Entry 8JP8 (electron microscopy, 3.39 A resolution); this record covers chains E and F of the 8 polymer chains in the assembly.

Chain E (and F):
Protein: Protein ERGIC-53
Source organism: Homo sapiens
Notes: chain F of this document is another copy of the same molecule, construct and numbering; everything in this record applies to it too
Reference sequence: P49257 (LMAN1_HUMAN); numbering as in UniProt (aligned over 1-510)
Sequence (522 residues; each row starts with the number of its first residue):
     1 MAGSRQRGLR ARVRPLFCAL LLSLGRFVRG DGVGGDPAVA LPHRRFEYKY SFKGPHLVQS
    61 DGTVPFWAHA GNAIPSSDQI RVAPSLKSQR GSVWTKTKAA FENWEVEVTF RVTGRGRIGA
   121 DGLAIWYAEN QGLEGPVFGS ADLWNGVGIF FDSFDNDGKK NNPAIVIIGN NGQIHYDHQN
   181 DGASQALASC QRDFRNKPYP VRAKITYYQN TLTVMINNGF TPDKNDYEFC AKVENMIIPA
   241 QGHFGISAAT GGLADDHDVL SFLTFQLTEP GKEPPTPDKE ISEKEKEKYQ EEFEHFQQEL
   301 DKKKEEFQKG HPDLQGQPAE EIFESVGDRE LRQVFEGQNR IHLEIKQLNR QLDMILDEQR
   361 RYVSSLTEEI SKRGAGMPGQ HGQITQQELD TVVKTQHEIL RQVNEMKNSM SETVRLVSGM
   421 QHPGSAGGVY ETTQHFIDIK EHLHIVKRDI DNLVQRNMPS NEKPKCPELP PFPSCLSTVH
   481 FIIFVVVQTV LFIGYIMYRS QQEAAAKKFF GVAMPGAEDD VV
Not modelled in the structure: 1-41, 368-522 (chain F: 1-41, 313-323, 366-522)
Differences from the reference sequence: expression tag (511-522)
Cystine bridges: Cys190-Cys230
Bound ions: Ca2+ site 1: Asp152, Phe154, Asn156, Asp181; Ca2+ site 2: Asp155, Asp157, Asn161, Asn162, Asp181
UniProt features mapped onto this chain:
  - region: Arg499 to Phe510 (Mediates interaction with RAB3GAP1, RAB3GAP2 and UBXN6)
  - motif: Phe509, Phe510 (ER export motif)
  - binding site (a carbohydrate): Ser88, Asp121, Asn156, His178, Gly251 to Leu253
  - binding site (Ca(2+)): Asp152, Phe154, Asn156, Asp181
  - site: Gln501 (Required for ER export)
  - modified residue: Ser425 (Phosphoserine)
  - natural variant: Trp67 (W67S: In F5F8D1)

Chain E / chain F interface:
Residue-residue contacts (55; chain E residue first):
  Ile74(E) - Ile74(F)  hydrophobic
  Ile74(E) - Leu86(F)  hydrophobic
  Arg81(E) - Ser85(F)  hydrogen bond
  Arg81(E) - Leu86(F)
  Ser85(E) - Arg81(F)
  Leu86(E) - Ile74(F)  hydrophobic
  Leu86(E) - Gln79(F)
  Arg115(E) - Arg111(F)
  Arg115(E) - Thr113(F)
  Asn196(E) - Arg115(F)  hydrogen bond
  Glu321(E) - Gly116(F)
  Glu321(E) - Arg117(F)
  Ile322(E) - Arg115(F)
  Ile322(E) - Gly116(F)
  Phe323(E) - Arg115(F)
  Glu324(E) - Arg117(F)
  Arg329(E) - Gly114(F)  hydrogen bond (side chain-backbone)
  Arg329(E) - Arg115(F)  hydrogen bond (side chain-backbone)
  Arg329(E) - Asn196(F)  hydrogen bond
  Arg332(E) - Arg117(F)
  Gln333(E) - Asn196(F)  hydrogen bond (side chain-backbone)
  Gln333(E) - Pro198(F)
  Gln333(E) - Phe220(F)
  Val334(E) - Val334(F)  hydrophobic
  Val334(E) - Phe335(F)  hydrophobic
  Val334(E) - Gln338(F)  hydrogen bond (backbone-side chain)
  Glu336(E) - Phe220(F)
  Gly337(E) - Phe220(F)
  Gly337(E) - Gln338(F)
  Gln338(E) - Gln338(F)
  Arg340(E) - Phe220(F)
  Arg340(E) - Gln338(F)
  Ile341(E) - Gln338(F)
  Ile341(E) - Ile341(F)  hydrophobic
  Ile341(E) - Ile345(F)  hydrophobic
  Glu344(E) - His342(F)
  Glu344(E) - Ile345(F)
  Glu344(E) - Lys346(F)  salt bridge
  Glu344(E) - Asn349(F)
  Ile345(E) - Ile345(F)  hydrophobic
  Gln347(E) - Asn349(F)
  Leu348(E) - Asn349(F)
  Leu348(E) - Leu352(F)  hydrophobic
  Gln351(E) - Asn349(F)  hydrogen bond
  Gln351(E) - Leu352(F)
  Gln351(E) - Asp353(F)
  Leu352(E) - Leu352(F)  hydrophobic
  Met354(E) - Leu356(F)  hydrophobic
  Ile355(E) - Ile355(F)  hydrophobic
  Ile355(E) - Leu356(F)  hydrophobic
  Glu358(E) - Gln359(F)  hydrogen bond
  Glu358(E) - Arg360(F)  salt bridge
  Gln359(E) - Gln359(F)  hydrogen bond
  Tyr362(E) - Tyr362(F)  hydrogen bond (side chain-backbone)
  Tyr362(E) - Val363(F)
Interface residues without a listed pair, chain E (39 interface residues in all): Ser76, Gln79, Lys87, Thr113, Lys197, Asp256, Asp258, Gln317, Glu330
Interface residues without a listed pair, chain F (41 interface residues in all): Ser76, Asp78, Lys87, Asp193, Lys197, Leu253, Asp256, Leu331, Asn339, Leu348, Ser365

Summary:
Chain E and chain F form an interface of 39 and 41 residues respectively; the contacts include 11 hydrogen
bonds and 2 salt bridges. Polar contacts include Glu344(E)-Lys346(F), Glu358(E)-Arg360(F) and
Arg81(E)-Ser85(F). Curated annotation (UniProt) lists 7 carbohydrate-binding residues and 4 Ca2+-binding
residues on chain E.
Chain E and chain F are both Protein ERGIC-53 (Homo sapiens); the structure, Cryo-EM structure of the head
region of full-length ERGIC-53 with MCFD2 (Substate C), was determined by electron microscopy, deposited
together with 8JP4, 8JP5, 8JP6, 8JP7, 8JP9 and 8JPG.
